PDB entry 1E1R | X-ray diffraction, 2.50 A resolution | chains B and G of the 7 polymer chains in the assembly

== Chain B ==
Name: Bovine mitochondrial F1-atpase
Organism: Bos taurus
Notes: EC 3.6.1.34
UniProtKB: P19483 (ATP0_BOVIN); residues 1-510 here correspond to UniProt positions 44-553 (UniProt number = residue number + 43)
Amino-acid sequence (510 residues; numbered 1 to 510; the number before each row is that of its first residue):
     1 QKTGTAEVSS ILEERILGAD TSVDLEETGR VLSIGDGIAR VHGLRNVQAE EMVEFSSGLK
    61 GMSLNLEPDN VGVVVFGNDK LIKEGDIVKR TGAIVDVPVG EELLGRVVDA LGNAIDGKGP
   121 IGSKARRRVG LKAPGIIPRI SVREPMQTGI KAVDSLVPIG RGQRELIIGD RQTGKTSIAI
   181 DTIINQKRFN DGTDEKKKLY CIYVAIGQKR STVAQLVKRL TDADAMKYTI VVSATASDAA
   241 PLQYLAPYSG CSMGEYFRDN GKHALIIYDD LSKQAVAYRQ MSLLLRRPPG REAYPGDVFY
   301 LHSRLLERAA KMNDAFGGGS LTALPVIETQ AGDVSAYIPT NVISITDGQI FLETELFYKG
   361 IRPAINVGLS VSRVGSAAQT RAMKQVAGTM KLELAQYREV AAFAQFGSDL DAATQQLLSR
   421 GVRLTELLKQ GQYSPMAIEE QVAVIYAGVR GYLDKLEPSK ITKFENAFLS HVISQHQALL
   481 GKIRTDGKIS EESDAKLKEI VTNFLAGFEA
Disordered / not traced: 1-23, 402-409
Differences from the reference sequence: conflict G481 (Ser524 in P19483)
Curated features (UniProtKB/Swiss-Prot):
  - binding site (ATP): Q172, G174, K175, T176, S177, Q430, Q432
  - binding site (Mg(2+)): T176, D269
  - site: S370 (Required for activity)
  - modified residue: Q1 (Pyrrolidone carboxylic acid), S10 (Phosphoserine), S22 (Phosphoserine), S33 (Phosphoserine), S63 (Phosphoserine), K80 (N6-acetyllysine), K83 (N6-acetyllysine), K89 (N6-acetyllysine), T91 (Phosphothreonine), K118 (N6-acetyllysine), S123 (Phosphoserine), K124 (N6-acetyllysine), S141 (Phosphoserine), R161 (Omega-N-methylarginine), K187 (N6-acetyllysine), K196 (N6-acetyllysine), K197 (N6-acetyllysine), K218 (N6-acetyllysine), K262 (N6-acetyllysine), K384 (N6-acetyllysine) and 6 more in UniProt
  - glycosylation: S33 (O-linked (GlcNAc) serine)

== Chain G ==
Name: Bovine mitochondrial F1-atpase
Organism: Bos taurus
Notes: EC 3.6.1.34
UniProtKB: P05631 (ATPG_BOVIN); residues 1-272 here correspond to UniProt positions 26-297 (UniProt number = residue number + 25)
Amino-acid sequence (272 residues; each row starts with the number of its first residue):
     1 ATLKDITRRL KSIKNIQKIT KSMKMVAAAK YARAERELKP ARVYGVGSLA LYEKADIKTP
    61 EDKKKHLIIG VSSDRGLCGA IHSSVAKQMK SEAANLAAAG KEVKIIGVGD KIRSILHRTH
   121 SDQFLVTFKE VGRRPPTFGD ASVIALELLN SGYEFDEGSI IFNRFRSVIS YKTEEKPIFS
   181 LDTISSAESM SIYDDIDADV LRNYQEYSLA NIIYYSLKES TTSEQSARMT AMDNASKNAS
   241 EMIDKLTLTF NRTRQAVITK ELIEIISGAA AL
Disordered / not traced: 45-76, 91-208
Curated features (UniProtKB/Swiss-Prot):
  - modified residue: K14 (N6-acetyllysine), K24 (N6-succinyllysine), K30 (N6-acetyllysine), K90 (N6-acetyllysine), S121 (Phosphoserine), K129 (N6-acetyllysine), K172 (N6-acetyllysine), K245 (N6-succinyllysine)

== How chain B and chain G interact ==
Pairs across the interface (6):
  P289(B) with I263(G)
  G290(B) with I263(G)
  A293(B) with T259(G)
  A331(B) with L248(G), hydrophobic; R252(G)
  D333(B) with R252(G), salt bridge
Interface residues without a listed pair, chain B (6 interface residues in all): E292

== Summary ==
6 residues of chain B face 4 of chain G across their interface, with 1 salt bridge. The salt-bridged pair is
D333(B)-R252(G). UniProt lists 7 ATP-binding residues and Mg2+-binding residues T176(B) and D269(B) on chain
B.
Here chain B is Bovine mitochondrial F1-atpase and chain G is Bovine mitochondrial F1-atpase, both from Bos
taurus. Entry 1E1R (Bovine mitochondrial F1-atpase inhibited by MG2+ADP and aluminium fluoride) was determined
by X-ray diffraction (same publication as 1E1Q).
